PDB entry 4M40 | X-ray diffraction, 3.54 A resolution | chains C and F of the 6 polymer chains in the assembly

[Chain C]
Molecule: Hemagglutinin HA1
From: Influenza B virus
Notes: fragment: Hemagglutinin HA1
Reference sequence: A3DQM7 (A3DQM7_9INFB); the construct lacks a stretch of the UniProt sequence, so the offset changes along the chain: 1-163 = UniProt 16-178; 164-344 = UniProt 181-361
Amino-acid sequence (346 residues; each row starts with the number of its first residue; a row labelled like 163A-163B holds insertion residues (163A, then the next letters in order)):
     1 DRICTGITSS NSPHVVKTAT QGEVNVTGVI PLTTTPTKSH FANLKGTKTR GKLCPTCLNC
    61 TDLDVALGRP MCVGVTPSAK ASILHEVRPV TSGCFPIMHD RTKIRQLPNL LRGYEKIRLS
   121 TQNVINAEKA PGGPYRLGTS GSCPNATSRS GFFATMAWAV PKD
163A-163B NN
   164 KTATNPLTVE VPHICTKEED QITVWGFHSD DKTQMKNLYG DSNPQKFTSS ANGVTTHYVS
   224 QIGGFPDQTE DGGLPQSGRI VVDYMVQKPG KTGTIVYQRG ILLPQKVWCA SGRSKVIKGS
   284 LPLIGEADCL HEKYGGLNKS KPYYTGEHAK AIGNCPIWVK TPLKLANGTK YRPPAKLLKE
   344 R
Disordered / not traced: 342-344
Cystine bridges: Cys54-Cys57, Cys60-Cys72, Cys94-Cys143, Cys178-Cys272, Cys292-Cys318
Covalently attached groups: N-acetylglucosamine (NAG) linked to Asn25, Asn59, Asn145, Asn163B, Asn301, Asn330
Reported in the primary citation:
  - self-association interface (contacts with another copy of this molecule); pairs are residue here / residue on that copy: Asn168-Asn206 (hydrogen bond)

[Chain F]
Molecule: Hemagglutinin HA2
From: Influenza B virus
Notes: fragment: Hemagglutinin HA2
Reference sequence: A3DQM7 (A3DQM7_9INFB); residues 1-176 here correspond to UniProt positions 362-537 (UniProt number = residue number + 361)
Amino-acid sequence (182 residues; numbered 1 to 182; the number before each row is that of its first residue):
     1 GFFGAIAGFL EGGWEGMIAG WHGYTSHGAH GVAVAADLKS TQEAINKITK NLNSLSELEV
    61 KNLQRLSGAM DELHNEILEL DEKVDDLRAD TISSQIELAV LLSNEGIINS EDEHLLALER
   121 KLKKMLGPSA VDIGNGCFET KHKCNQTCLD RIAAGTFNAG EFSLPTFDSL NITAASGALV
   181 PR
Disordered / not traced: 1, 173-182
Construct notes: expression tag (177-182)
Cystine bridges: Cys144-Cys148
Covalently attached groups: N-acetylglucosamine (NAG) linked to Asn145

[Chain C / chain F interface]
Residue-residue contacts (15):
  Arg2(C) - Asp168(F)  hydrogen bond (side chain-backbone)
  Arg2(C) - Leu170(F)
  Lys17(C) - Glu57(F)  salt bridge
  Ala19(C) - Lys50(F)
  Ala19(C) - Asn51(F)  hydrogen bond (backbone-backbone)
  Thr20(C) - Lys47(F)
  Thr20(C) - Lys50(F)
  Thr20(C) - Asn51(F)
  Gln21(C) - Lys50(F)
  Gly22(C) - Lys50(F)
  Lys323(C) - Glu59(F)  salt bridge
  Ala338(C) - Ile172(F)  hydrophobic
  Lys339(C) - Asn171(F)
  Lys339(C) - Ile172(F)
  Leu340(C) - Asn171(F)
Interface residues without a listed pair, chain F (12 interface residues in all): Asn46, Ser54, Ser169

[Summary]
10 residues of chain C face 12 of chain F across their interface; the contacts include 2 hydrogen bonds and 2
salt bridges. Polar contacts include Lys17(C)-Glu57(F), Lys323(C)-Glu59(F) and Arg2(C)-Asp168(F). Covalently
linked N-acetylglucosamine: at Asn25(C), Asn59(C), Asn145(C), Asn163B(C), Asn301(C) and Asn330(C).
N-acetylglucosamine is covalently linked to Asn145(F). From the paper: a self-association interface involving
Asn168(C).
Chain C is Hemagglutinin HA1 and chain F is Hemagglutinin HA2, both from Influenza B virus; the structure,
Crystal structure of hemagglutinin of influenza virus B/Yamanashi/166/1998, was determined by X-ray
diffraction, deposited together with 4M44.
